PDB entry 4UOT | X-ray diffraction, 1.69 A resolution | chains A and B of the 5 polymer chains in the assembly

== Chain A (and B) ==
Protein: Designed helical bundle 5H2L
Notes: chain B of this document is another copy of the same molecule, construct and numbering; everything in this record applies to it too
Chain sequence (34 residues; each row starts with the number of its first residue; numbering starts at 0):
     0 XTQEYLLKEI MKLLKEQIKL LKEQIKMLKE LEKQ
Modified positions: ACE (acetyl group) at position 0

== Chain A / chain B interface ==
Residue-residue contacts (33):
  Thr1(A) with Glu3(B)
  Gln2(A) with Gln2(B), hydrogen bond
  Leu5(A) with Glu3(B); Leu6(B), hydrophobic; Met10(B), hydrophobic
  Leu6(A) with Leu6(B), hydrophobic
  Glu8(A) with Met10(B)
  Ile9(A) with Leu6(B), hydrophobic; Met10(B), hydrophobic; Leu13(B), hydrophobic
  Leu12(A) with Met10(B); Ile17(B)
  Glu15(A) with Ile17(B)
  Gln16(A) with Leu13(B); Gln16(B), hydrogen bond; Ile17(B); Leu20(B)
  Leu19(A) with Ile17(B), hydrophobic; Ile24(B)
  Glu22(A) with Ile24(B); Lys28(B), salt bridge
  Gln23(A) with Leu20(B), hydrogen bond (side chain-backbone); Gln23(B), hydrogen bond; Ile24(B)
  Met26(A) with Ile24(B); Leu27(B), hydrophobic; Lys28(B); Glu31(B)
  Glu29(A) with Glu31(B)
  Leu30(A) with Leu30(B); Glu31(B)
  Gln33(A) with Leu30(B); Glu31(B), hydrogen bond (side chain-backbone)
Interface residues without a listed pair, chain A (19 interface residues in all): Leu13, Leu20, Leu27
Interface residues without a listed pair, chain B (19 interface residues in all): Lys7, Ile9, Lys14, Lys21, Gln33

== Overview ==
The chain A/chain B interface involves 19 residues from each chain, with 5 hydrogen bonds and 1 salt bridge.
Polar contacts include Glu22(A)-Lys28(B), Gln2(A)-Gln2(B) and Gln16(A)-Gln16(B).
Both chains are Designed helical bundle 5H2L. Entry 4UOT (Thermodynamic hyperstability in parametrically
designed helical bundles) was determined by X-ray diffraction (same publication as 4TQL).
